7JTK - chains G and P of the 39 polymer chains in the assembly; structure by electron microscopy, 3.20 A resolution.

Chain G:
Protein: Flagellar radial spoke protein 4
From: Chlamydomonas reinhardtii
UniProt: A8I550 (A8I550_CHLRE); residue numbers follow UniProt; this construct covers 1-465
Sequence (465 residues; numbered 1 to 465; the number before each row is that of its first residue):
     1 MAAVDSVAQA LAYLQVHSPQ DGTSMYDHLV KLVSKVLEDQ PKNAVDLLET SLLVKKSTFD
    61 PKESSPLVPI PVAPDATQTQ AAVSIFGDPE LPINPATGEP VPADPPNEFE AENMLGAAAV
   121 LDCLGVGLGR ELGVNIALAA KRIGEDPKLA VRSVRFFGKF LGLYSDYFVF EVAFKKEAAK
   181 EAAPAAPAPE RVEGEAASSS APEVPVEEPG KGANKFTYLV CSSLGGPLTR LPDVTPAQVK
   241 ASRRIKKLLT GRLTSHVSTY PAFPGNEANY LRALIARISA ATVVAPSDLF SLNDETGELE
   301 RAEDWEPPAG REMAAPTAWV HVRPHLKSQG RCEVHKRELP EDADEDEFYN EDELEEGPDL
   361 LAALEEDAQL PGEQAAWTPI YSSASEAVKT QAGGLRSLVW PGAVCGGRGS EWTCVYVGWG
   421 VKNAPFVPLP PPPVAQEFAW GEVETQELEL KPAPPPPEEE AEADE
Not modelled in the structure: 1-5, 176-202, 454-465

Chain P:
Protein: Flagellar radial spoke protein 9
From: Chlamydomonas reinhardtii
UniProt: Q27YU5 (Q27YU5_CHLRE); residue numbers follow UniProt; this construct covers 1-269
Sequence (269 residues; row label = number of the first residue in the row):
     1 MVQLEPNITL VLKHLASCGA VVSAEQQAAL DHSIPIKRIE AGLRSLTLWG RLTTLNGKDY
    61 LVAEGYNVAS SKEGAAVYET KYFYSQDGAR WSDLQPVDSE TATRCARIKG MLSGDPAKNY
   121 ELEEKDPNAP EPSPEAEEEV KPLVFQIPEL AVLRCRVDAI ATATSVIPTD STILNAASQV
   181 VPNRLFAGAA YPEKLESYQH RFSLPGSGVT LSQDLRGTWA VQYDAFKGVA QVRSLLFPGY
   241 FFYYAANELT WGSLYVGDGL RNNDLIFML
Not modelled in the structure: 1, 124-142
Cystine bridges: C105-C155

Chain G / chain P interface:
Contacting residue pairs - 57 pairs, chain G then chain P:
  P74(G) - A225(P)
  P74(G) - F226(P)
  D75(G) - F226(P)
  A76(G) - F226(P)  hydrophobic
  Q78(G) - D224(P)
  T79(G) - F226(P)
  D122(G) - V22(P)
  D122(G) - S23(P)
  D122(G) - A24(P)  hydrogen bond (backbone-backbone)
  C123(G) - S23(P)
  G125(G) - V21(P)
  G125(G) - V22(P)
  G125(G) - S23(P)
  G125(G) - R51(P)  hydrogen bond (backbone-side chain)
  V126(G) - V21(P)  hydrophobic
  G127(G) - V21(P)
  L128(G) - A16(P)
  L128(G) - S17(P)
  L128(G) - V21(P)
  G129(G) - A16(P)
  L132(G) - S17(P)
  K159(G) - S17(P)
  L161(G) - R233(P)
  G162(G) - Q222(P)
  G162(G) - R233(P)  hydrogen bond (backbone-side chain)
  L163(G) - A220(P)
  L163(G) - L235(P)  hydrophobic
  Y164(G) - Q222(P)
  S165(G) - Q222(P)
  D166(G) - Q222(P)  hydrogen bond
  D166(G) - R233(P)  salt bridge
  K246(G) - D264(P)  salt bridge
  K246(G) - F267(P)
  K246(G) - M268(P)  hydrogen bond (backbone-backbone)
  K247(G) - F267(P)  hydrogen bond (side chain-backbone)
  K247(G) - M268(P)
  K247(G) - L269(P)  hydrogen bond (side chain-backbone)
  L248(G) - L235(P)  hydrophobic
  L248(G) - M268(P)  hydrogen bond (backbone-backbone)
  Q374(G) - L55(P)
  T378(G) - T54(P)
  T378(G) - L55(P)
  P379(G) - L55(P)
  P379(G) - N56(P)
  P379(G) - G57(P)
  Y381(G) - N56(P)
  S382(G) - E25(P)
  S383(G) - E25(P)
  A384(G) - E25(P)
  A384(G) - D87(P)
  R396(G) - T53(P)
  R396(G) - D59(P)  salt bridge
  L398(G) - M111(P)  hydrophobic
  W419(G) - L235(P)  hydrophobic
  V421(G) - M268(P)  hydrophobic
  F426(G) - D264(P)
  P428(G) - F267(P)  hydrophobic
Also at the interface, not in a pair above, chain G (39 interface residues in all): L124, E131, V417
Also at the interface, not in a pair above, chain P (33 interface residues in all): K13, C18, G19, V221, K227, P238

Summary:
39 residues of chain G face 33 of chain P across their interface; the contacts include 8 hydrogen bonds and 3
salt bridges. Polar contacts include D166(G)-R233(P), K246(G)-D264(P) and R396(G)-D59(P).
Here chain G is Flagellar radial spoke protein 4 and chain P is Flagellar radial spoke protein 9, both from
Chlamydomonas reinhardtii. Entry 7JTK (Radial spoke 1 isolated from Chlamydomonas reinhardtii) was determined
by electron microscopy together with 7JTS from the same study.
